PDB entry 7OSG | electron microscopy, 3.30 A resolution | chains A and H of the 6 polymer chains in the assembly

== Chain A ==
Molecule: Probable ABC transporter binding protein NosD
Source organism: Pseudomonas stutzeri ATCC 14405
UniProtKB: P19843 (NOSD_PSEST); residue numbers follow UniProt; this construct covers 1-436
Sequence (436 residues; numbered 1 to 436; the number before each row is that of its first residue):
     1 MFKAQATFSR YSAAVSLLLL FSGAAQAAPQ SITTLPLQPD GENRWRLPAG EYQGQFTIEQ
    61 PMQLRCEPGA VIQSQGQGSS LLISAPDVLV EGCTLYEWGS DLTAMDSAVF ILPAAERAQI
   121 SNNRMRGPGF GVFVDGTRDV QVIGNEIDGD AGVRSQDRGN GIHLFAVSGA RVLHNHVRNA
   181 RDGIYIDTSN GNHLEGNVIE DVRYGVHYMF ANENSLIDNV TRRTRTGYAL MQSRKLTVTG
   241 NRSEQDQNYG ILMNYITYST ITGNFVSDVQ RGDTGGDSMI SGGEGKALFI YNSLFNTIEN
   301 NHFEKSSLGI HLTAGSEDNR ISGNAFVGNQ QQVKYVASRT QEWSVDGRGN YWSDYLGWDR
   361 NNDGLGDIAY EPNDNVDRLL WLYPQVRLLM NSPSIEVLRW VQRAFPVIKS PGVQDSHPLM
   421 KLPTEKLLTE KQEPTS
Unresolved in the structure: 1-27, 273-282, 430-436
Metal / ion sites: Cu ion: His-207, Met-209, Met-231 (shared with Met-50(H) of chain H); Mg2+: Asp-359, Leu-365, Asp-367

== Chain H ==
Molecule: Copper-binding lipoprotein NosL
Source organism: Pseudomonas stutzeri ATCC 14405
UniProtKB: Q52529 (NOSL_PSEST); numbering as in UniProt (aligned over 1-190)
Sequence (190 residues; each row starts with the number of its first residue):
     1 MNALHRIGAG TLLAVLLAFG LTGCGEKEEV QQSLEPVAFH DSDECHVCGM IITDFPGPKG
    61 QAVEKRGVKK FCSTAEMLGW WLQPENRLLD AKLYVHDMGR SVWEKPDDGH LIDATSAYYV
   121 VGTSLKGAMG ASLASFAEEQ DAKALAGMHG GRVLRFEEID QALLQEAASM QHGGMHDHAP
   181 NGAHNAHAGH
Unresolved in the structure: 1-30, 175-190
Metal / ion sites: Zn2+: Cys-45, Cys-48, Cys-72, Glu-76; Cu ion: Met-50 (shared with His-207(A), Met-209(A), Met-231(A) of chain A)
Curated features (UniProtKB/Swiss-Prot):
  - lipidation: Cys-24 (N-palmitoyl cysteine)

== Interface between chain A and chain H ==
Pairs across the interface (43; chain A residue first):
  Gln-156(A) / Ser-42(H)
  Arg-203(A) / Ile-51(H)
  Tyr-204(A) / Cys-48(H)  hydrogen bond (side chain-backbone)
  Tyr-204(A) / Gly-49(H)  hydrogen bond (side chain-backbone)
  Tyr-204(A) / Met-50(H)  hydrogen bond (side chain-backbone)
  His-207(A) / Met-50(H)
  Met-209(A) / Met-50(H)  hydrophobic
  Phe-210(A) / Ala-128(H)
  Phe-210(A) / His-172(H)
  Met-231(A) / Cys-48(H)
  Met-231(A) / Met-50(H)  hydrophobic
  Met-231(A) / Met-129(H)  hydrophobic
  Gln-232(A) / Met-129(H)  hydrogen bond (side chain-backbone)
  Gln-232(A) / Gly-130(H)
  Gln-232(A) / His-172(H)
  Arg-234(A) / His-172(H)
  Arg-234(A) / Gly-174(H)
  Leu-252(A) / Val-47(H)
  Asn-254(A) / Val-47(H)
  Asn-254(A) / Cys-48(H)
  Asn-254(A) / Glu-76(H)  hydrogen bond
  Asn-254(A) / Met-129(H)
  Tyr-255(A) / Ala-75(H)
  Tyr-255(A) / Met-129(H)  hydrophobic
  Phe-289(A) / Val-47(H)  hydrophobic
  Tyr-291(A) / Val-47(H)  hydrophobic
  Tyr-291(A) / Glu-76(H)
  Tyr-291(A) / Gly-79(H)  hydrogen bond (side chain-backbone)
  Tyr-291(A) / Trp-80(H)  hydrogen bond (side chain-backbone)
  Tyr-291(A) / Gln-83(H)
  Asn-292(A) / Gln-165(H)
  Leu-294(A) / Gln-165(H)
  Thr-313(A) / Gln-83(H)  hydrogen bond
  Ala-314(A) / Pro-84(H)
  Ala-314(A) / Gln-161(H)
  Gly-315(A) / Gln-161(H)  hydrogen bond (backbone-side chain)
  Gly-315(A) / Gln-165(H)  hydrogen bond (backbone-side chain)
  Lys-334(A) / Glu-85(H)  salt bridge
  Val-336(A) / Pro-84(H)
  Val-336(A) / Glu-85(H)
  Leu-382(A) / Pro-84(H)
  Leu-382(A) / Leu-88(H)
  Tyr-383(A) / Leu-88(H)  hydrophobic
Interface residues without a listed pair, chain A (27 interface residues in all): Arg-154, Asn-212, Tyr-249, Trp-381
Interface residues without a listed pair, chain H (26 interface residues in all): Asp-41, Glu-44, Leu-164, Ala-168, Gly-173

== In short ==
Chain A and chain H form an interface of 27 and 26 residues respectively, with 10 hydrogen bonds and 1 salt
bridge. Polar contacts include Lys-334(A)/Glu-85(H), Tyr-204(A)/Cys-48(H) and Tyr-204(A)/Gly-49(H). The Cu ion
site is built by His-207(A), Met-209(A), Met-231(A) and Met-50(H).
Chain A is Probable ABC transporter binding protein NosD and chain H is Copper-binding lipoprotein NosL, both
from Pseudomonas stutzeri ATCC 14405; the structure, ABC Transporter complex NosDFYL, consensus refinement,
was determined by electron microscopy (same publication as 7O0Y, 7O0Z, 7O10, 7O11, 7O12, 7O13 and 10 further
entries).
